Entry 2E74 (X-ray diffraction, 3.00 A resolution); this record covers chains A and B of the 8 polymer chains in the assembly.

[Chain A]
Name: Cytochrome b6
Organism: Mastigocladus laminosus
UniProt: P83791 (CYB6_MASLA); residues 1-215 here = UniProt positions 1-215
Sequence (215 residues; each row starts with the number of its first residue):
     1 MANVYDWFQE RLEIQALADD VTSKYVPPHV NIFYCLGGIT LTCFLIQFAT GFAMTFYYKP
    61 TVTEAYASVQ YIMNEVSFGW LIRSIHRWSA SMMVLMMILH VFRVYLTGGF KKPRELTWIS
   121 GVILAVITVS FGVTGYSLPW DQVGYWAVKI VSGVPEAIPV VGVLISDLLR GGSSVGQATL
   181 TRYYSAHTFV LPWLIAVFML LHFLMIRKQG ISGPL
Covalent attachments: heme (HEM) linked to Cys35
Ion coordination: heme Fe site 1: His86, His187; heme Fe site 2: His100, His202
Ligand contacts:
  - beta-carotene (BCR): Ile32, Phe33, Ile39, Met96, Leu99
  - chlorophyll a (CLA): Ile98, Val101, Phe102, Tyr105, Trp118, Ala125, Val126, Val129
  - heme (HEM), molecule 1: Val26, Val30, Asn31, Tyr34, Gly38, Leu41, Thr42, Phe203, Ile206, Arg207, Gly210, Ile211
  - heme (HEM), molecule 2: Phe33, Tyr34, Leu36, Gly37, Gly38, Thr40, Leu41, Met93, Met97, His100, Val101, Arg103, Val104, Gly109, Phe110, Arg114, Thr117, Trp118, Gly121, Val122, Leu124, Ala125, Thr128, Met199, His202, Phe203, Ile206, Gly210, Ile211, Ser212
  - heme (HEM), molecule 3: Phe44, Gln47, Phe48, Gly51, Phe52, Met54, Thr55, Tyr58, Val69, Arg83, His86, Arg87, Ala90, Met93, Thr128, Phe131, Gly132, Gly135, Tyr136, Leu138, Pro139, Tyr184, His187, Thr188, Phe189, Pro192
  - dioleoyl-phosphatidylcholine (OPC; (7R,17E)-4-hydroxy-N,N,N,7-tetramethyl-7-[(8E)-octadec-8-enoyloxy]-10-oxo-3,5,9-trioxa-4-phosphaheptacos-17-en-1-aminium 4-oxide): Cys43, Met92, Met96
UniProt features mapped onto this chain:
  - binding site (heme c): Cys35, Lys208
  - binding site (heme b): Arg83, His86, His100, Arg103, His187, His202
What the authors report for this chain:
  - Cd2+ coordination: Glu75

[Chain B]
Name: Cytochrome b6-f complex subunit 4
Organism: Mastigocladus laminosus
UniProt: P83792 (PETD_MASLA); residues 1-160 here = UniProt positions 1-160
Sequence (160 residues; numbered 1 to 160; the number before each row is that of its first residue):
     1 MATLKKPDLS DPKLRAKLAK GMGHNYYGEP AWPNDLLYVF PVVIMGTFAC IVALSVLDPA
    61 MVGEPADPFA TPLEILPEWY LYPVFQILRS VPNKLLGVLL MASVPLGLIL VPFIENVNKF
   121 QNPFRRPVAT TIFLFGTLVT IWLGIGATFP LDKTLTLGLF
Ligand contacts:
  - beta-carotene (BCR): Val43, Gly46, Thr47
  - chlorophyll a (CLA): Tyr80, Pro83, Val84, Ile87, Met101, Ala102, Val104, Pro105, Leu106, Leu108, Ile109, Val111, Ile132, Phe133, Gly136, Val139, Thr140
  - heme (HEM): Asn25, Val39, Phe40, Val43, Ile44
  - dioleoyl-phosphatidylcholine (OPC; (7R,17E)-4-hydroxy-N,N,N,7-tetramethyl-7-[(8E)-octadec-8-enoyloxy]-10-oxo-3,5,9-trioxa-4-phosphaheptacos-17-en-1-aminium 4-oxide), molecule 1: Thr47, Cys50, Ile51, Leu54
  - dioleoyl-phosphatidylcholine (OPC), molecule 2: Ile87, Leu100, Ser103, Val104, Gly107, Leu108, Val111, Ile114, Glu115, Val117, Asn118, Phe120, Arg126, Pro127, Val128, Ala129, Ile132, Leu143
What the authors report for this chain:
  - Cd2+ coordination: Asp58

[Chain A / chain B interface]
Pairs across the interface - 117 pairs, chain A then chain B:
  Val21(A) - Trp32(B)  hydrophobic
  Thr22(A) - Trp32(B)
  Ser23(A) - Asn25(B)
  Lys24(A) - Asn25(B)
  Lys24(A) - Pro30(B)
  Lys24(A) - Ala31(B)  hydrogen bond (backbone-backbone)
  Tyr25(A) - Lys5(B)
  Tyr25(A) - Asn25(B)  hydrogen bond (backbone-backbone)
  Tyr25(A) - Tyr26(B)
  Tyr25(A) - Tyr27(B)
  Tyr25(A) - Gly28(B)
  Tyr25(A) - Glu29(B)
  Tyr25(A) - Pro30(B)  hydrophobic
  Tyr25(A) - Ala31(B)
  Val26(A) - Tyr27(B)
  Val26(A) - Gly28(B)
  Val26(A) - Glu29(B)  hydrogen bond (backbone-backbone)
  Val26(A) - Asp35(B)
  Pro27(A) - His24(B)
  Pro27(A) - Tyr27(B)
  Pro27(A) - Gly28(B)
  Pro28(A) - Leu4(B)  hydrophobic
  Ile39(A) - Val43(B)  hydrophobic
  Ile39(A) - Thr47(B)
  Thr42(A) - Ile44(B)
  Thr42(A) - Thr47(B)
  Cys43(A) - Ile51(B)  hydrophobic
  Ile46(A) - Phe48(B)  hydrophobic
  Tyr66(A) - Val62(B)
  Tyr66(A) - Gly63(B)  hydrogen bond (side chain-backbone)
  Tyr66(A) - Glu64(B)
  Tyr66(A) - Pro65(B)
  Met73(A) - Ala60(B)
  Met73(A) - Val62(B)  hydrophobic
  Arg83(A) - Ala60(B)
  Arg83(A) - Met61(B)  hydrogen bond (side chain-backbone)
  Arg83(A) - Val62(B)
  Ser84(A) - Ser55(B)  hydrogen bond (backbone-side chain)
  Ser84(A) - Pro59(B)
  Ser84(A) - Ala60(B)  hydrogen bond (side chain-backbone)
  Ile85(A) - Ser55(B)  hydrogen bond (backbone-side chain)
  Arg87(A) - Glu78(B)  salt bridge
  Trp88(A) - Leu54(B)  hydrogen bond (side chain-backbone)
  Trp88(A) - Ser55(B)
  Trp88(A) - Asp58(B)  hydrogen bond (side chain-backbone)
  Ser91(A) - Trp79(B)
  Val94(A) - Tyr80(B)  hydrophobic
  Leu95(A) - Trp79(B)  hydrophobic
  Phe102(A) - Phe133(B)  hydrophobic
  Tyr105(A) - Val111(B)  hydrophobic
  Tyr105(A) - Glu115(B)  hydrogen bond
  Tyr105(A) - Arg126(B)  hydrogen bond (backbone-side chain)
  Tyr105(A) - Ala129(B)
  Tyr105(A) - Phe133(B)  hydrophobic
  Leu106(A) - Pro123(B)
  Leu106(A) - Phe133(B)  hydrophobic
  Thr107(A) - Gln121(B)
  Thr107(A) - Arg126(B)
  Gly108(A) - Gln121(B)
  Gly108(A) - Arg126(B)
  Phe110(A) - Val111(B)  hydrophobic
  Phe110(A) - Pro112(B)
  Lys111(A) - Glu115(B)  salt bridge
  Lys111(A) - Asn118(B)
  Lys111(A) - Lys119(B)
  Lys111(A) - Phe120(B)  hydrogen bond (side chain-backbone)
  Lys111(A) - Arg126(B)
  Lys112(A) - Asn116(B)  hydrogen bond (backbone-side chain)
  Pro113(A) - Lys20(B)
  Pro113(A) - Gly21(B)
  Pro113(A) - Met22(B)  hydrophobic
  Arg114(A) - Gly21(B)  hydrogen bond (side chain-backbone)
  Glu115(A) - Pro112(B)
  Glu115(A) - Phe113(B)
  Glu115(A) - Asn116(B)  hydrogen bond
  Trp118(A) - Leu108(B)  hydrogen bond (side chain-backbone)
  Trp118(A) - Pro112(B)
  Gly132(A) - Glu78(B)
  Gly132(A) - Tyr80(B)
  Val133(A) - Leu81(B)  hydrophobic
  Tyr136(A) - Leu76(B)
  Tyr136(A) - Glu78(B)
  Trp140(A) - Ala66(B)  hydrogen bond (backbone-backbone)
  Asp141(A) - Glu64(B)
  Asp141(A) - Ala66(B)
  Gln142(A) - Glu64(B)  hydrogen bond (backbone-backbone)
  Gln142(A) - Pro65(B)
  Gln142(A) - Ala66(B)
  Gln142(A) - Asp67(B)  hydrogen bond (side chain-backbone)
  Gln142(A) - Ala70(B)  hydrogen bond (side chain-backbone)
  Gln142(A) - Pro72(B)
  Tyr145(A) - Ala66(B)  hydrophobic
  Tyr145(A) - Pro68(B)
  Trp146(A) - Asp67(B)  hydrogen bond (side chain-backbone)
  Trp146(A) - Pro68(B)
  Trp146(A) - Ala70(B)  hydrogen bond (side chain-backbone)
  Trp146(A) - Thr71(B)
  Trp146(A) - Pro72(B)
  Lys149(A) - Pro68(B)
  Ile150(A) - Ile75(B)  hydrophobic
  Val154(A) - Leu88(B)  hydrophobic
  Val154(A) - Val98(B)
  Ala157(A) - Lys94(B)
  Ala157(A) - Leu95(B)
  Ala157(A) - Val98(B)  hydrophobic
  Gln209(A) - Met22(B)
  Gly210(A) - Asn25(B)
  Ile211(A) - His24(B)
  Ser212(A) - His24(B)
  Ser212(A) - Gln121(B)
  Gly213(A) - His24(B)
  Gly213(A) - Gln121(B)
  Pro214(A) - His24(B)
  Pro214(A) - Gln121(B)
  Leu215(A) - Gln121(B)
  Leu215(A) - Asn122(B)
  Leu215(A) - Arg125(B)
Also at the interface, not in a pair above, chain A (65 interface residues in all): His29, Gln70, Trp80, Leu81, Ser89, Met92, Ile119, Val122, Val126, Val129, Ile158, Pro159
Also at the interface, not in a pair above, chain B (72 interface residues in all): Leu36, Val52, Val56, Phe69, Pro77, Met101, Pro105, Ile109, Thr130, Thr137

[In short]
65 residues of chain A face 72 of chain B across their interface; the contacts include 23 hydrogen bonds and 2
salt bridges. Among the polar pairs are Arg87(A)-Glu78(B), Lys111(A)-Glu115(B) and Tyr66(A)-Gly63(B). From the
paper: Cd2+ coordination by Glu75(A) and Asp58(B).
Chain A is Cytochrome b6 and chain B is Cytochrome b6-f complex subunit 4, both from Mastigocladus laminosus;
the structure, Crystal Structure of the Cytochrome b6f Complex from M.laminosus, was determined by X-ray
diffraction together with 2E75 and 2E76 from the same study.
